PDB entry 8SYP | electron microscopy, 2.60 A resolution | chains C and I of the 12 polymer chains in the assembly

Chain C:
Name: Histone H2A type 2-C
Source organism: Homo sapiens
UniProt: Q16777 (H2A2C_HUMAN); residues 0-128 here correspond to UniProt positions 1-129 (UniProt number = residue number + 1)
Amino-acid sequence (129 residues; numbered 0 to 128; the number before each row is that of its first residue; numbering starts at 0):
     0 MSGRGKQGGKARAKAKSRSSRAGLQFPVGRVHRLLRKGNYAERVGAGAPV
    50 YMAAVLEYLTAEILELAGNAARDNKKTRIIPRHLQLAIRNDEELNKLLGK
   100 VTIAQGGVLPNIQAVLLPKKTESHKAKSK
Disordered / not traced: 0-11, 113-128
Curated features (UniProtKB/Swiss-Prot):
  - modified residue: Ser1 (N-acetylserine), Arg3 (Citrulline), Lys5 (N6-(2-hydroxyisobutyryl)lysine), Lys9 (N6-(2-hydroxyisobutyryl)lysine), Lys13 (N6-(beta-hydroxybutyryl)lysine), Lys36 (N6-(2-hydroxyisobutyryl)lysine), Lys74 (N6-(2-hydroxyisobutyryl)lysine), Lys75 (N6-(2-hydroxyisobutyryl)lysine), Lys95 (N6-(2-hydroxyisobutyryl)lysine), Lys99 (N6-glutaryllysine), Gln104 (N5-methylglutamine), Lys118 (N6-(2-hydroxyisobutyryl)lysine), Lys119 (N6-crotonyllysine), Thr120 (Phosphothreonine), Ser122 (Phosphoserine), Lys124 (N6-crotonyllysine)
  - cross-link (Glycyl lysine isopeptide (Lys-Gly)): Lys13 (interchain with G-Cter in ubiquitin), Lys15 (interchain with G-Cter in ubiquitin), Lys119 (interchain with G-Cter in ubiquitin)

Chain I:
Molecule: 162-nt DNA strand
Sequence (162 nucleotides; row label = number of the first residue in the row):
     1 TAGGTGCAGGGCCTCTCGGCTGCTGATCTTCAGCTGGTTGCTGAGAGTTG
    51 CAGCATTGCTGAGTCTTAGCAATGGATACTTCCCGATTCCCCTCACAAAA
   101 ATAGGTCAGTCTGTCTGGCTAGTTCTGTACTTGCAGACACAGGGCATGTG
   151 GGGTTCCTATTT
Disordered / not traced: 1-5, 153-162

Interface between chain C and chain I:
Residue-residue contacts - 12 pairs, chain C then chain I:
  Ala12(C) with DG37(I), phosphate contact; DT38(I), phosphate contact
  Lys15(C) with DG36(I), sugar contact; DG37(I), hydrogen bond to the phosphate
  Ser16(C) with DG36(I), phosphate contact
  Arg17(C) with DG36(I), salt bridge to the phosphate
  Arg20(C) with DG37(I), salt bridge to the phosphate
  Gly28(C) with DG36(I), phosphate contact
  Arg29(C) with DT35(I), phosphate contact
  Arg32(C) with DT35(I), salt bridge to the phosphate
  Arg42(C) with DA44(I), sugar contact
  Arg77(C) with DG25(I), sugar contact
Also at the interface, not in a pair above, chain C (13 interface residues in all): Lys13, Ala14, Glu41

In short:
13 residues of chain C face 6 of chain I across their interface, with 1 hydrogen bond and 3 salt bridges.
Among the polar pairs are Lys15(C)-DG37(I), Arg17(C)-DG36(I) and Arg20(C)-DG37(I).
Here chain C is Histone H2A type 2-C (Homo sapiens) and chain I is a 162-nt DNA strand. Entry 8SYP (Genomic
CX3CR1 nucleosome) was determined by electron microscopy (same publication as 8EVH, 8EVI and 8EVJ).
